PDB entry 9FIJ | X-ray diffraction, 2.35 A resolution | chains A and B

== Chain A ==
Molecule: NADH-quinone oxidoreductase subunit E
From: Aquifex aeolicus VF5
Notes: EC 7.1.1.-
UniProtKB: O66842 (NUOE_AQUAE); residue numbers follow UniProt; this construct covers 1-160
Sequence (160 residues; each row starts with the number of its first residue):
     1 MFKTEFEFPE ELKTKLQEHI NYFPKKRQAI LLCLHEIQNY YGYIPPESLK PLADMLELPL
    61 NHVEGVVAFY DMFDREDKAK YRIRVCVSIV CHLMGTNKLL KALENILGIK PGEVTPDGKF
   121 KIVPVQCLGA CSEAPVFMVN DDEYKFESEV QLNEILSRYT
Disordered / not traced: 1-5
UniProt features mapped onto this chain:
  - binding site ([2Fe-2S] cluster): Cys86, Cys91, Cys127, Cys131
Bound ions: Na+ site 1: Asp71 (together with glycerol) (shared with His344(B), Glu345(B) of chain B); 2Fe-2S cluster Fe: Cys86, Cys91, Cys127, Cys131; Na+ site 2: Leu128, Glu143 (shared with Glu137(B) of chain B); Na+ site 3: Glu147 (shared with 1 residue of chain D)
Ligand contacts: 2Fe-2S cluster (FES): Cys86, Ser88, Ile89, Val90, Cys91, Cys127, Leu128, Gly129, Ala130, Cys131, Val136

== Chain B ==
Molecule: NADH-quinone oxidoreductase subunit F
From: Aquifex aeolicus VF5
Notes: EC 7.1.1.-
UniProtKB: O66841 (NUOF_AQUAE); residues 1-426 here = UniProt positions 1-426
Sequence (434 residues; each row starts with the number of its first residue):
     1 MRSYPAIPRI YAETTLNMLL KRAKKPRVHS IDEYLKDGGY QALEKALNMS PEEIIDWVDK
    61 STLRGRGGAG FPTGKKWKFA VQNPGPRYFI CNADESEPGT FKDRIIIERD PHLLIEGIII
   121 SSYAIGANEA YIYIRGEYPA GYYILRDAIE EAKKKGFLGK NILGSGFDLE IYVARGAGAY
   181 ICGEETALIE SLEGKRGHPR LKPPYPVQKG LWGKPTVVNN VKTIANVPFI ISMGWEEYRY
   241 IGPSDYAGPK LFPVSGKVKK PGVYELPMNT TLREVIFKYA GGTLGNKKVK AVFSGALDCF
   301 SSEELDIPMD YSPLGFGGTG TVIVLTEEDD IVEAALKIAE FYEHETCGQC TPCRVGCYEQ
   361 ANLLEKIYKG EATEQDWEGF DFVNRNIQPT SICGLGAVAG RLIRQTLEKF PEEWEKYRKK
   421 SASLPLAGHH HHHH
Disordered / not traced: 1, 419-434
Sequence notes: engineered mutation Lys222 (Glu in O66841); expression tag (427-434)
UniProt features mapped onto this chain:
  - binding site (NAD(+)): Gly65 to Gly74
  - binding site (FMN): Gly176 to Thr223
  - binding site ([4Fe-4S] cluster): Cys347, Cys350, Cys353, Cys393
Bound ions: Na+ site 1: Asp32 (shared with 1 residue of chain C); Na+ site 2 near Glu33 (its only coordinating residue here); Na+ site 3 near Asp37 (its only coordinating residue here); Na+ site 4: Asp94, Ala179; Na+ site 5 near Glu108 (its only coordinating residue here); Na+ site 6: Glu137 (shared with Leu128(A), Glu143(A) of chain A); Na+ site 7: His344, Glu345 (together with glycerol) (shared with Asp71(A) of chain A); 4Fe-4S cluster Fe: Cys347, Cys350, Cys353, Cys393
Ligand contacts:
  - FNR (1-deoxy-1-(7,8-dimethyl-2,4-dioxo-3,4-dihydro-2H-benzo[g]pteridin-1-id-10(5h)-yl)-5-O-phosphonato-D-ribitol): Gly65, Arg66, Gly67, Gly68, Ala69, Lys76, Asn92, Asp94, Glu95, Ser96, Tyr180, Ile181, Gly183, Glu184, Glu185, Val218, Asn219, Asn220, Thr223, Gly394, Leu395
  - 4Fe-4S cluster (SF4): Ile181, Pro199, Thr346, Cys347, Gly348, Gln349, Cys350, Cys353, Ser391, Ile392, Cys393, Leu395, Gly396

== How chain A and chain B interact ==
Contacting residue pairs - 94 pairs, chain A then chain B:
  Tyr22(A) - Arg146(B)
  Tyr22(A) - Tyr172(B)
  Tyr22(A) - Val173(B)  hydrogen bond (side chain-backbone)
  Phe23(A) - Val173(B)
  Pro24(A) - Glu129(B)
  Pro24(A) - Tyr131(B)
  Pro24(A) - Tyr172(B)
  Lys25(A) - Trp212(B)
  Arg27(A) - Glu193(B)
  Arg27(A) - Gly194(B)
  Arg27(A) - Trp212(B)
  Gln28(A) - Tyr131(B)
  Gln28(A) - Leu192(B)  hydrogen bond (side chain-backbone)
  Gln28(A) - Trp212(B)
  Ile30(A) - Gly194(B)
  Leu31(A) - Arg175(B)
  Leu31(A) - Ser191(B)
  Leu32(A) - Tyr142(B)
  Leu32(A) - Arg175(B)
  His35(A) - Arg175(B)
  His35(A) - Gly176(B)  hydrogen bond (side chain-backbone)
  His35(A) - Ala177(B)
  His62(A) - Gly194(B)
  His62(A) - Lys195(B)
  Gly65(A) - Arg196(B)
  Val66(A) - Gly194(B)
  Phe69(A) - Ala179(B)  hydrophobic
  Phe69(A) - Ile181(B)  hydrophobic
  Phe69(A) - Arg196(B)
  Phe69(A) - Gly197(B)
  Phe69(A) - His198(B)
  Tyr70(A) - Ala177(B)
  Tyr70(A) - Gly178(B)
  Tyr70(A) - Cys182(B)  hydrophobic
  Tyr70(A) - Ser191(B)  hydrogen bond
  Tyr70(A) - Lys195(B)  hydrogen bond (side chain-backbone)
  Tyr70(A) - Arg196(B)
  Tyr70(A) - Gly197(B)  hydrogen bond (side chain-backbone)
  Asp71(A) - Ala177(B)  hydrogen bond (backbone-backbone)
  Asp71(A) - Gly178(B)  hydrogen bond (backbone-backbone)
  Met72(A) - Gly136(B)
  Met72(A) - Glu137(B)
  Met72(A) - Ala177(B)  hydrogen bond (backbone-backbone)
  Met72(A) - Gly178(B)
  Phe73(A) - Ala177(B)  hydrophobic
  Val87(A) - Lys337(B)
  Ile89(A) - Ala334(B)  hydrophobic
  Ile89(A) - Lys337(B)
  Val90(A) - Ser255(B)
  Val90(A) - Gly256(B)
  Val90(A) - Ile323(B)  hydrophobic
  His92(A) - Glu333(B)  salt bridge
  His92(A) - Lys337(B)
  Leu93(A) - Lys257(B)
  Leu93(A) - Asp329(B)
  Met94(A) - Gly256(B)
  Met94(A) - Lys257(B)
  Gln126(A) - Phe341(B)
  Gln126(A) - His344(B)
  Gln126(A) - Glu345(B)
  Cys127(A) - Pro98(B)  hydrophobic
  Cys127(A) - Gly99(B)
  Cys127(A) - Arg135(B)  hydrogen bond (backbone-side chain)
  Leu128(A) - Arg104(B)
  Leu128(A) - Arg135(B)
  Leu128(A) - Glu137(B)
  Leu128(A) - Tyr138(B)
  Gly129(A) - Thr100(B)
  Gly129(A) - Phe101(B)
  Gly129(A) - Arg104(B)  hydrogen bond (backbone-side chain)
  Gly129(A) - Arg135(B)
  Gly129(A) - Tyr138(B)  hydrogen bond (backbone-side chain)
  Ala130(A) - Phe101(B)
  Ala130(A) - Arg104(B)
  Cys131(A) - Gly99(B)  hydrogen bond (side chain-backbone)
  Cys131(A) - Phe101(B)
  Cys131(A) - Ser255(B)
  Ser132(A) - Ile10(B)
  Ser132(A) - Phe101(B)
  Ser132(A) - Pro261(B)
  Ser132(A) - Gly262(B)
  Glu133(A) - Pro8(B)
  Glu133(A) - Arg9(B)
  Met138(A) - Glu137(B)
  Met138(A) - Pro139(B)
  Asp141(A) - Pro5(B)
  Asp141(A) - Pro139(B)
  Asp141(A) - Tyr143(B)
  Asp142(A) - Pro5(B)
  Asp142(A) - Ala6(B)  hydrogen bond (side chain-backbone)
  Glu143(A) - Ala6(B)  hydrogen bond (backbone-backbone)
  Glu143(A) - Ile7(B)
  Glu143(A) - Pro8(B)
  Glu143(A) - Arg104(B)  salt bridge
Interface residues without a listed pair, chain A (38 interface residues in all): Ser88, Tyr144
Interface residues without a listed pair, chain B (66 interface residues in all): Tyr11, Ser96, Glu97, Tyr133, Ile171, Ala174, Val254, Leu284, Phe293, Val324, Leu325, Ile338, Glu340, Cys347

== Summary ==
The interface between chain A and chain B involves 38 residues on one side and 66 on the other; the contacts
include 15 hydrogen bonds and 2 salt bridges. Polar pairs include His92(A)-Glu333(B), Glu143(A)-Arg104(B) and
Tyr22(A)-Val173(B). Ligands of chain A: 2Fe-2S cluster.
Chain A is NADH-quinone oxidoreductase subunit E and chain B is NADH-quinone oxidoreductase subunit F, both
from Aquifex aeolicus VF5; the structure, Crystal Structure of reduced NuoEF variant E222K(NuoF) from Aquifex
aeolicus, was determined by X-ray diffraction (same publication as 9FDJ, 9FDK, 9FDV, 9FE0, 9FE5, 9FE7 and 6
further entries).
